Entry 8DFB (X-ray diffraction, 3.17 A resolution); this record covers chains A and U of the 4 polymer chains in the assembly.

# Chain A
Molecule: Topoisomerase V
From: Methanopyrus kandleri
Reference sequence: Q977W1 (Q977W1_9EURY); residue numbers follow UniProt; this construct covers 1-854
Amino-acid sequence (854 residues; row label = number of the first residue in the row):
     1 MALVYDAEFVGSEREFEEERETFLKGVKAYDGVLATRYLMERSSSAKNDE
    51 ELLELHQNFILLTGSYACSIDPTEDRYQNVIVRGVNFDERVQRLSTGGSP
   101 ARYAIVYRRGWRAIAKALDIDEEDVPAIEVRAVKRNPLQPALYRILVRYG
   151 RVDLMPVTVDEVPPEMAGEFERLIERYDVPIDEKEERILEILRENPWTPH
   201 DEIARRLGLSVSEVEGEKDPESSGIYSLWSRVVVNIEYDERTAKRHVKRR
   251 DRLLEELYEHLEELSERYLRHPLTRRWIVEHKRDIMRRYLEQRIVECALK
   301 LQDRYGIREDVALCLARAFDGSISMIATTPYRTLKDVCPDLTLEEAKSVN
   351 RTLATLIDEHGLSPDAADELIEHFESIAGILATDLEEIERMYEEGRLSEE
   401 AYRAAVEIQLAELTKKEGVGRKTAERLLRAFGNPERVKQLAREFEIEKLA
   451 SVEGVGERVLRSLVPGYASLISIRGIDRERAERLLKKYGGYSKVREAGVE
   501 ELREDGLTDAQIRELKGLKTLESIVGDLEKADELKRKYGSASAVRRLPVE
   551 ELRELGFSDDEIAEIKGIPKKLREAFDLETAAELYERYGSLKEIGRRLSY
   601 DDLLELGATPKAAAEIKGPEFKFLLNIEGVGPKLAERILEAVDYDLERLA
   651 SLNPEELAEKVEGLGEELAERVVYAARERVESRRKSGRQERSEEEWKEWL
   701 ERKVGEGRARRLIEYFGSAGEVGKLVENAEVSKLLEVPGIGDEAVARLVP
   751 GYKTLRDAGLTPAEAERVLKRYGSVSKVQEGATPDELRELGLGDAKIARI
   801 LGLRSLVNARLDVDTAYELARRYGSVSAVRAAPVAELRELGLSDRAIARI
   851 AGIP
Not modelled in the structure: 1-2, 853-854
Differences from the reference sequence: engineered mutation Ala809 (Lys in Q977W1), Ala820 (Lys in Q977W1), Ala831 (Lys in Q977W1), Ala835 (Lys in Q977W1), Ala846 (Lys in Q977W1), Ala851 (Lys in Q977W1)
Ion coordination: K+ site 1 near Ile471 (its only coordinating residue here); K+ site 2: Leu735, Val737, Ile740
From the paper describing this entry:
  - binding site for the 40-nt DNA strand (chain U): Arg109, Tyr289
  - catalytic residues: Arg108 (proposed by the authors, not directly observed)
  - mutagenesis - R37A, R83A, R109A, A132I, K134A, K134A/R135A, R288A/R293A: decreased catalytic activity
  - mutagenesis - K47A, H56A, R135A, R288A, Y289A, R293A: unchanged catalytic activity
  - mutagenesis - R108A, R108A/R109A, K134E/R135E, R288E/R293E, R288E/L290P/R293E, L290P: abolished catalytic activity
  - catalytic residues: Arg131, Arg144 (citing earlier work)

# Chain U
Molecule: 40-nt DNA strand
Notes: engineered mutation(s): GUA U13 is an abasic site
Sequence (40 nucleotides; row label = number of the first residue in the row):
     2 GCCTGCACGAAGTAAGCATTGCTTACTTCGTGCAGGCACA

# How chain A and chain U interact
Residue-residue contacts - 38 pairs, chain A then chain U:
  Leu34(A) with DT5(U), phosphate contact
  Arg37(A) with DC4(U), hydrogen bond to the phosphate; DT5(U), salt bridge to the phosphate
  Tyr38(A) with DG6(U), phosphate contact
  Glu41(A) with DG6(U), sugar contact; DC7(U), phosphate contact
  Arg108(A) with DG2(U), sugar contact; DC3(U), salt bridge to the phosphate
  Arg109(A) with DG2(U), salt bridge to the phosphate
  Arg112(A) with DG2(U), hydrogen bond to the base
  His281(A) with DG6(U), salt bridge to the phosphate
  Ile285(A) with DT5(U), sugar contact; DG6(U), phosphate contact
  Met286(A) with DG2(U), base contact
  Arg288(A) with DT5(U), base contact; DG6(U), hydrogen bond to the base
  Tyr289(A) with DG2(U), stacking on the base; DT5(U), base contact
  Leu290(A) with DG2(U), base contact
  Glu291(A) with DG2(U), base contact
  Lys300(A) with DT14(U), salt bridge to the phosphate
  Ser324(A) with DG13(U), sugar contact
  Pro465(A) with DT21(U), phosphate contact
  Ser492(A) with DT20(U), hydrogen bond to the phosphate
  Lys493(A) with DA19(U), salt bridge to the phosphate
  Thr520(A) with DT29(U), phosphate contact
  Ser542(A) with DT28(U), hydrogen bond to the phosphate
  Arg546(A) with DC27(U), phosphate contact; DT28(U), salt bridge to the phosphate
  Lys570(A) with DC38(U), salt bridge to the phosphate
  Arg683(A) with DA35(U), salt bridge to the phosphate
  Lys703(A) with DT32(U), salt bridge to the phosphate
  Asp757(A) with DT25(U), base contact
  Arg799(A) with DT24(U), salt bridge to the phosphate; DT25(U), salt bridge to the phosphate
  Gly802(A) with DA26(U), phosphate contact
  Arg804(A) with DT24(U), hydrogen bond to the phosphate; DT25(U), salt bridge to the phosphate
Also at the interface, not in a pair above, chain A (35 interface residues in all): Gln292, Ile323, Lys519, Ser540, Pro619, Lys622
Also at the interface, not in a pair above, chain U (22 interface residues in all): DC30, DG36

# In short
35 residues of chain A and 22 residues of chain U are in contact; the contacts include 6 hydrogen bonds, 13
salt bridges and 1 aromatic stacking contact. Among the polar pairs are Arg112(A)-DG2(U), Arg288(A)-DG6(U) and
Arg37(A)-DC4(U). From the paper: catalytic residues Arg108(A), Arg131(A) and Arg144(A); R37A, R83A and R109A
of chain A, among others, reduce catalytic activity; 19 substitutions were tested in all.
Chain A is Topoisomerase V (Methanopyrus kandleri) and chain U is a 40-nt DNA strand; the structure, Structure
of M. kandleri topoisomerase V in complex with DNA. 39 base pair symmetric DNA complex, was determined by
X-ray diffraction, deposited together with 8DF7, 8DF8 and 8DF9.
